8VT7 - chains A and B of the 4 polymer chains in the assembly; structure by electron microscopy, 2.66 A resolution.

Chain A:
Name: Tubulin beta-3 chain
Source organism: Homo sapiens
UniProtKB: Q13509 (TBB3_HUMAN); residues 1-450 here = UniProt positions 1-450
Chain sequence (456 residues; each row starts with the number of its first residue):
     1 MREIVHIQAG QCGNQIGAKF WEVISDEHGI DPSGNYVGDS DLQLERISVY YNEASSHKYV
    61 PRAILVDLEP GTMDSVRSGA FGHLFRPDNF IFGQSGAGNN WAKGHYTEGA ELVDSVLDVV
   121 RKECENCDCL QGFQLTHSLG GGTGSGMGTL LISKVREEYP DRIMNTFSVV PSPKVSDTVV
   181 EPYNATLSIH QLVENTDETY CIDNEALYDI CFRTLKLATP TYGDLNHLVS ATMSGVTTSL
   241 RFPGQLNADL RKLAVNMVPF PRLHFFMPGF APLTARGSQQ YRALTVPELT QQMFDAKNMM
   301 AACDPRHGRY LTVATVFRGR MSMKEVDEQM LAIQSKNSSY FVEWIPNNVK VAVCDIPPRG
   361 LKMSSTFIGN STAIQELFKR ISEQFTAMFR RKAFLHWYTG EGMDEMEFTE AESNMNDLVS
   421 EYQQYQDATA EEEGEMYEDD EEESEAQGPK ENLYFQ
Disordered / not traced: 431-456
Construct notes: expression tag (451-456)
Residues lining bound ligands:
  - GDP (guanosine-5'-diphosphate): Gly10, Gln11, Cys12, Gln15, Ile16, Asn99, Ser138, Gly141, Gly142, Thr143, Gly144, Ser145, Val169, Asp177, Glu181, Asn204, Leu207, Tyr222, Leu225, Asn226
  - GTP (guanosine-5'-triphosphate): Gln245, Leu246, Lys252
Swiss-Prot annotation at these positions:
  - motif: Met1 to Ile4 (MREI motif)
  - binding site (GDP): Gly10, Gln11, Cys12, Gln15, Asn99, Ser138, Gly142, Thr143, Gly144, Asp177, Asn204, Tyr222, Asn226
  - binding site (GTP): Gln11, Glu69, Ser138, Gly142, Thr143, Gly144, Asn204, Asn226
  - binding site (Mg(2+)): Glu69
  - modified residue: Ser172 (Phosphoserine), Glu438 (5-glutamyl polyglutamate), Ser444 (Phosphoserine)

Chain B:
Name: Tubulin alpha-1B chain
Source organism: Homo sapiens
Notes: EC 3.6.5.-
UniProtKB: P68363 (TBA1B_HUMAN); numbering as in UniProt; present here: 1-37, 47-451
Chain sequence (457 residues; row label = number of the first residue in the row; note: 9 numbers in that range are skipped by the numbering (no residue carries them; nothing is unmodelled there); a row labelled like 37A-37O holds insertion residues (37A, then the next letters in order)):
     1 MRECISIHVG QAGVQIGNAC WELYCLEHGI QPDGQMP
37A-37O SDKTIHHHHHHGGGD
    47 DSFNTFFSET GAGKHVPRAV FVDLEPTVID EVRTGTYRQL FHPEQLITGK EDAANNYARG
   107 HYTIGKEIID LVLDRIRKLA DQCTGLQGFL VFHSFGGGTG SGFTSLLMER LSVDYGKKSK
   167 LEFSIYPAPQ VSTAVVEPYN SILTTHTTLE HSDCAFMVDN EAIYDICRRN LDIERPTYTN
   227 LNRLISQIVS SITASLRFDG ALNVDLTDFQ TNLVPYPRIH FPLATYAPVI SAEKAYHEQL
   287 SVAEITNACF EPANQMVKCD PRHGKYMACC LLYRGDVVPK DVNAAIATIK TKRSIQFVDW
   347 CPTGFKVGIN YQPPTVVPGG DLAKVQRAVC MLSNTTAIAE AWARLDHKFD LMYAKRAFVH
   407 WYVGEGMEEG EFSEAREDMA ALEKDYEEVG VDSVEGEGEE EGEEY
Disordered / not traced: 37A-37O, 441-451
Construct notes: insertion (37F-37K); conflict Asp254 (Glu in P68363)
Residues lining bound ligands: GTP (guanosine-5'-triphosphate): Gly10, Gln11, Ala12, Gln15, Ile16, Asp98, Ala99, Ala100, Asn101, Ser140, Gly142, Gly143, Gly144, Thr145, Gly146, Ile171, Thr179, Glu183, Asn206, Tyr224, Leu227, Asn228, Ile231
Swiss-Prot annotation at these positions:
  - motif: Met1 to Cys4 (MREC motif)
  - binding site (GTP): Gly10, Gln11, Ala12, Gln15, Glu71, Ala99, Ser140, Gly143, Gly144, Thr145, Gly146, Thr179, Glu183, Asn206, Tyr224, Asn228, Leu252
  - binding site (Mg(2+)): Glu71
  - site: Tyr451 (Involved in polymerization)
  - modified residue: Lys37C (N6,N6,N6-trimethyllysine), Ser48 (Phosphoserine), Ser232 (Phosphoserine), Tyr282 (3'-nitrotyrosine), Arg339 (Omega-N-methylarginine), Ser439 (Phosphoserine), Glu443 (5-glutamyl polyglutamate), Glu445 (5-glutamyl polyglutamate), Tyr451 (3'-nitrotyrosine)
  - cross-link (Glycyl lysine isopeptide (Lys-Gly)): Lys326 (interchain with G-Cter in ubiquitin), Lys370 (interchain with G-Cter in ubiquitin)

Chain A / chain B interface:
Residue-residue contacts (83; chain A residue first):
  Arg2(A) - Glu71(B)  salt bridge
  Arg2(A) - Pro72(B)
  Arg2(A) - Thr73(B)
  Arg2(A) - Lys96(B)
  Arg2(A) - Glu97(B)
  Arg46(A) - Pro72(B)
  Arg46(A) - Thr73(B)
  Arg46(A) - Asp76(B)  salt bridge
  Asp128(A) - Lys96(B)
  Cys129(A) - Lys96(B)
  Cys129(A) - Glu97(B)
  Leu130(A) - Glu97(B)
  Gln131(A) - Glu97(B)
  Arg162(A) - Glu97(B)  salt bridge
  Pro243(A) - Glu77(B)
  Gly244(A) - Gln11(B)  hydrogen bond (backbone-side chain)
  Gly244(A) - Gln15(B)
  Gln245(A) - Gln11(B)
  Gln245(A) - Gln15(B)
  Gln245(A) - Thr223(B)  hydrogen bond
  Gln245(A) - Tyr224(B)
  Leu246(A) - Gln11(B)
  Leu246(A) - Thr179(B)
  Leu246(A) - Tyr224(B)
  Asn247(A) - Gln11(B)  hydrogen bond (backbone-side chain)
  Asn247(A) - Glu71(B)  hydrogen bond
  Asn247(A) - Thr73(B)  hydrogen bond
  Asp249(A) - Asp98(B)
  Arg251(A) - Glu97(B)  salt bridge
  Arg251(A) - Ala100(B)
  Arg251(A) - Arg105(B)
  Lys252(A) - Ala100(B)
  Lys252(A) - Asn101(B)
  Ala254(A) - Trp407(B)
  Val255(A) - Ala100(B)
  Val255(A) - Phe404(B)
  Val255(A) - Trp407(B)
  Asn256(A) - Asn101(B)
  Asn256(A) - Ala180(B)
  Asn256(A) - Val181(B)  hydrogen bond (side chain-backbone)
  Asn256(A) - Val182(B)
  Asn256(A) - Phe404(B)
  Val258(A) - Phe404(B)
  Val258(A) - His406(B)  hydrogen bond (backbone-side chain)
  Val258(A) - Trp407(B)  hydrogen bond (backbone-side chain)
  Pro259(A) - Ala403(B)
  Pro259(A) - Phe404(B)  hydrogen bond (backbone-backbone)
  Pro259(A) - His406(B)  hydrogen bond (backbone-side chain)
  Phe260(A) - Lys401(B)
  Phe260(A) - Arg402(B)
  Phe260(A) - His406(B)
  Pro261(A) - His406(B)
  Thr312(A) - Val181(B)
  Ser322(A) - Arg221(B)
  Ser322(A) - Pro222(B)
  Met323(A) - Tyr210(B)
  Met323(A) - Pro222(B)
  Met323(A) - Tyr224(B)  hydrophobic
  Lys324(A) - Tyr210(B)
  Lys324(A) - Pro222(B)  hydrogen bond (backbone-backbone)
  Glu325(A) - Arg221(B)
  Asp327(A) - Val177(B)
  Asp327(A) - Thr179(B)
  Asp327(A) - Tyr210(B)  hydrogen bond
  Leu331(A) - Gln176(B)
  Glu343(A) - Leu397(B)
  Trp344(A) - Leu397(B)
  Trp344(A) - Met398(B)
  Trp344(A) - Lys401(B)
  Ile345(A) - Phe404(B)  hydrophobic
  Pro346(A) - Lys394(B)
  Asn347(A) - Gln176(B)  hydrogen bond (side chain-backbone)
  Asn347(A) - Ser178(B)  hydrogen bond
  Asn347(A) - Val181(B)
  Asn347(A) - Lys394(B)  hydrogen bond
  Asn348(A) - Val181(B)
  Val349(A) - Ser178(B)
  Lys350(A) - Asn101(B)
  Lys350(A) - Thr179(B)
  Val351(A) - Thr179(B)  hydrogen bond (backbone-backbone)
  Ala428(A) - Lys401(B)
  Thr429(A) - Lys401(B)  hydrogen bond (backbone-side chain)
  Ala430(A) - Leu397(B)  hydrophobic
Interface residues without a listed pair, chain A (43 interface residues in all): Met257, Met321
Interface residues without a listed pair, chain B (35 interface residues in all): Val74

Overview:
The interface between chain A and chain B involves 43 residues on one side and 35 on the other, with 17
hydrogen bonds and 4 salt bridges. Polar pairs include Arg2(A)-Glu71(B), Arg46(A)-Asp76(B) and
Arg162(A)-Glu97(B). GTP is bound between chain A and chain B.
Here chain A is Tubulin beta-3 chain and chain B is Tubulin alpha-1B chain, both from Homo sapiens. Entry 8VT7
(Structure of the gamma tubulin ring complex nucleated microtubule protofilament) was determined by electron
microscopy, deposited together with 8VA2.
